5BN6 - chains A and E of the 8 polymer chains in the assembly; structure by X-ray diffraction, 1.65 A resolution.

== Chain A ==
Protein: Jacalin
Organism: Artocarpus heterophyllus
UniProt: Q38720 (Q38720_ARTHE); residues 1-19 here correspond to UniProt positions 61-79 (UniProt number = residue number + 60)
Amino-acid sequence (19 residues; row label = number of the first residue in the row):
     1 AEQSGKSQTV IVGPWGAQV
Unresolved in the structure: 1-2
Sequence notes: conflict Ala1 (Asn61 in Q38720), Glu2 (Lys62 in Q38720)

== Chain E ==
Protein: Jacalin
Organism: Artocarpus heterophyllus
UniProt: Q38720 (Q38720_ARTHE); residues 20-157 here correspond to UniProt positions 80-217 (UniProt number = residue number + 60)
Amino-acid sequence (138 residues; numbered 20 to 157; the number before each row is that of its first residue):
    20 STSSNGKAFD DGAFTGIREI NLSYNKETAI GDFQVIYDLN GSPFVGQNHT SFITGFTPVK
    80 ISLDFPSEYI IEVSGHTGKV SGYVVVRSLA FKTNKKTYGP YGVTSGTPFN LPIENGLIVG
   140 FKGSIGYWLD YFSMYLSL
Unresolved in the structure: 20-24
Sequence notes: conflict Phe63 (Tyr123 in Q38720), Thr73 (Lys133 in Q38720), Ile90 (Val150 in Q38720), Glu91 (Asp151 in Q38720), His95 (Tyr155 in Q38720), Ala109 (Thr169 in Q38720), Ile137 (Val197 in Q38720)
Ligand contacts: beta-D-galactopyranose (GAL): Gly25, Phe71, Tyr102, Val104, Gly145, Tyr146, Trp147, Asp149

== Chain A / chain E interface ==
Pairs across the interface (29; chain A residue first):
  Thr9(A) with Ala32(E); Tyr154(E)
  Val10(A) with Met153(E); Tyr154(E); Leu155(E), hydrogen bond (backbone-backbone)
  Ile11(A) with Ser152(E); Met153(E); Tyr154(E), hydrophobic
  Val12(A) with Leu130(E), hydrophobic; Ser152(E); Met153(E), hydrogen bond (backbone-backbone); Leu155(E), hydrophobic
  Gly13(A) with Ser152(E)
  Pro14(A) with Tyr150(E), hydrophobic; Phe151(E); Ser152(E)
  Trp15(A) with Val105(E); Phe128(E); Tyr150(E); Phe151(E), hydrogen bond (backbone-backbone); Met153(E), hydrophobic
  Gly16(A) with Thr96(E); Val103(E); Asp149(E); Tyr150(E)
  Ala17(A) with Val103(E); Asp149(E), hydrogen bond (backbone-backbone); Tyr150(E)
  Val19(A) with Tyr150(E), hydrophobic
Also at the interface, not in a pair above, chain E (14 interface residues in all): Lys141

== In short ==
10 residues of chain A and 14 residues of chain E are in contact; the contacts include 4 hydrogen bonds.
Backbone hydrogen bonds pair Val10(A)-Leu155(E), Val12(A)-Met153(E) and Trp15(A)-Phe151(E). Bound to chain E:
beta-D-galactopyranose.
Here chain A is Jacalin and chain E is Jacalin, both from Artocarpus heterophyllus. Entry 5BN6 (Crystal
Structure of Frutalin from Artocarpus incisa in complex with galactose) was determined by X-ray diffraction.
